PDB entry 5OPI | X-ray diffraction, 3.30 A resolution | chains A and C of the 3 polymer chains in the assembly

# Chain A
Protein: H-2 class I histocompatibility antigen, D-B alpha chain
Organism: Mus musculus
Reference sequence: P01899 (HA11_MOUSE); residues 1-276 here correspond to UniProt positions 25-300 (UniProt number = residue number + 24)
Amino-acid sequence (279 residues; each row starts with the number of its first residue):
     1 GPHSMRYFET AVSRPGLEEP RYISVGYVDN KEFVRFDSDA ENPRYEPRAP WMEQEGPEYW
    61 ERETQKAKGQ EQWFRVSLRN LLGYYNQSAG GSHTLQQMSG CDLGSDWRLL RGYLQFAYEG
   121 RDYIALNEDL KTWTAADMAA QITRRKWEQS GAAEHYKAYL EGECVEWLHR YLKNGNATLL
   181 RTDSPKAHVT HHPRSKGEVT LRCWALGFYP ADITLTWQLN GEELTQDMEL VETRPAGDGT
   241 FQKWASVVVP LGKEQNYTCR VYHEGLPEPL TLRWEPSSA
Not modelled in the structure: 279
Construct notes: expression tag (277-279)
Cystine bridges: Cys101-Cys164, Cys203-Cys259

# Chain C
Protein: TAP binding protein-like variant
Organism: Homo sapiens
Reference sequence: Q53GH5 (Q53GH5_HUMAN); residues 15-383 here correspond to UniProt positions 33-401 (UniProt number = residue number + 18)
Amino-acid sequence (373 residues; row label = number of the first residue in the row):
    11 ADPGVDVVLD CFLVKDGAHR GALASSEDRA RASLVLKQVP VLDDGSLEDF TDFQGGTLAQ
    71 DDPPIIFEAS VDLVQIPQAE ALLHADASGK EVTCEISRYF LQMTETTVKT AAWFMANVQV
   131 SGGGPSISLV MKTPRVAKNE VLWHPTLNLP LSPQGTVRTA VEFQVMTQTQ SLSFLLGSSA
   191 SLDCGFSMAP GLDLISVEWR LQHKGRGQLV YSWTAGQGQA VRKGATLEPA QLGMARDASL
   251 TLPGLTIQDE GTYICQITTS LYRAQQIIQL NIQASPKVRL SLANEALLPT LICDIAGYYP
   311 LDVVVTWTRE ELGGSPAQVS GASFSSLRQS VAGTYSISSS LTAEPGSAGA TYTCQVTHIS
   371 LEEPLGASTQ VVP
Not modelled in the structure: 11-12, 52-70, 112-119, 147-151, 238-241, 322-324
Construct notes: expression tag (11-14); engineered mutation Ala97 (Cys115 in Q53GH5), Trp123 (Arg141 in Q53GH5)
Cystine bridges: Cys21-Cys104, Cys194-Cys265, Cys303-Cys364

# Chain A / chain C interface
Contacting residue pairs (53):
  Trp73(A) - Leu33(C)  hydrogen bond (side chain-backbone)
  Ser77(A) - Ala34(C)
  Asn80(A) - Ser36(C)
  Asn80(A) - Glu37(C)
  Tyr84(A) - Ser36(C)
  Tyr84(A) - Glu105(C)
  Arg111(A) - Gly217(C)
  Gln115(A) - Gln212(C)
  Gln115(A) - Gly215(C)  hydrogen bond (side chain-backbone)
  Asp122(A) - Gln212(C)  hydrogen bond
  Asp122(A) - His213(C)  hydrogen bond (side chain-backbone)
  Asp122(A) - Lys214(C)
  Tyr123(A) - Ser36(C)
  Ala125(A) - Gln212(C)
  Asn127(A) - Arg210(C)  hydrogen bond
  Glu128(A) - Arg210(C)  salt bridge
  Glu128(A) - Gly217(C)
  Thr134(A) - Arg210(C)  hydrogen bond
  Thr134(A) - Gln212(C)
  Ala135(A) - Ile264(C)
  Ala135(A) - Gln275(C)  hydrogen bond (backbone-side chain)
  Ala136(A) - Thr262(C)
  Ala136(A) - Ile277(C)
  Met138(A) - Gln129(C)
  Met138(A) - Gln275(C)
  Met138(A) - Ile277(C)  hydrophobic
  Gln141(A) - Met125(C)
  Gln141(A) - Gln275(C)
  Ile142(A) - Glu105(C)
  Thr143(A) - Ser35(C)  hydrogen bond (side chain-backbone)
  Arg144(A) - Gln266(C)
  Arg144(A) - Arg273(C)
  Arg145(A) - Ser107(C)  hydrogen bond
  Arg145(A) - Arg108(C)  hydrogen bond (side chain-backbone)
  Arg145(A) - Tyr109(C)
  Lys146(A) - Gly31(C)  hydrogen bond (side chain-backbone)
  Lys146(A) - Ala32(C)
  Lys146(A) - Ala34(C)
  Lys146(A) - Ser35(C)
  Trp147(A) - Ala32(C)
  Gln149(A) - Tyr109(C)
  Gln149(A) - Phe110(C)
  Thr225(A) - Val341(C)
  Met228(A) - Ser340(C)
  Met228(A) - Val341(C)  hydrogen bond (backbone-backbone)
  Glu229(A) - Arg338(C)  salt bridge
  Glu229(A) - Gln339(C)
  Glu229(A) - Ser346(C)  hydrogen bond
  Leu230(A) - Arg338(C)
  Leu230(A) - Gln339(C)  hydrogen bond (backbone-backbone)
  Val231(A) - Leu337(C)
  Val231(A) - Arg338(C)
  Trp244(A) - Arg338(C)
Interface residues without a listed pair, chain A (37 interface residues in all): Val76, Arg79, Leu81, Gly83, Asp137, Glu148, Arg194, Gln226
Interface residues without a listed pair, chain C (38 interface residues in all): Asp38, Asn127, Ser138, Arg216, Gln276, Asp304

# Summary
37 residues of chain A and 38 residues of chain C are in contact; the contacts include 14 hydrogen bonds and 2
salt bridges. Polar contacts include Glu128(A)-Arg210(C), Glu229(A)-Arg338(C) and Trp73(A)-Leu33(C).
Here chain A is H-2 class I histocompatibility antigen, D-B alpha chain (Mus musculus) and chain C is TAP
binding protein-like variant (Homo sapiens). Entry 5OPI (Crystal structure of the TAPBPR-MHC I peptide editing
complex) was determined by X-ray diffraction.
